Entry 9GV6 (X-ray diffraction, 2.77 A resolution); this record covers chains C and E of the 5 polymer chains in the assembly.

Chain C:
Protein: Peptide
Sequence (9 residues; each row starts with the number of its first residue):
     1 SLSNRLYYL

Chain E:
Protein: TCR Beta
From: Homo sapiens
Sequence (247 residues; row label = number of the first residue in the row):
     1 MEAGVAQSPRYKIIEKRQSVAFWCNPISGHGTLYWYQQILGQGPKLLIQF
    51 HNNGVVDDSQLPKDRFSAERLKGVDSTLKIQPAKLEDSAVYLCASSLDWV
   101 GDGERQYFGPGTRLLVLEDLKNVFPPEVAVFEPSEAEISHTQKATLVCLA
   151 TGFYPDHVELSWWVNGKEVHSGVCTDPQPLKEQPALNDSRYALSSRLRVS
   201 ATFWQDPRNHFRCQVQFYGLSENDEWTQDRAKPVTQIVSAEAWGRAD
Not modelled in the structure: 1-2
Disulfides: C24-C93, C148-C213

Chain C / chain E interface:
Pairs across the interface - 8 pairs, chain C then chain E:
  R5(C) - G101(E)
  R5(C) - D102(E)  hydrogen bond (side chain-backbone)
  L6(C) - V100(E)
  L6(C) - G101(E)  hydrogen bond (backbone-backbone)
  Y7(C) - G101(E)
  Y7(C) - D102(E)  hydrogen bond
  Y8(C) - D98(E)  hydrogen bond
  Y8(C) - V100(E)  hydrophobic
Also at the interface, not in a pair above, chain C (5 interface residues in all): N4

Overview:
Chain C and chain E form an interface of 5 and 4 residues respectively, with 4 hydrogen bonds. Polar contacts
include R5(C)-D102(E), Y7(C)-D102(E) and Y8(C)-D98(E).
Chain C is Peptide and chain E is TCR Beta (Homo sapiens); the structure, Structure of TCR in complex with
peptide-HLA, was determined by X-ray diffraction together with 9GV7 from the same study.
